2HJ4 - chains D and B of the 4 polymer chains in the assembly; structure by X-ray diffraction, 1.80 A resolution.

Chain D:
Name: Aromatic amine dehydrogenase; chain D, H
Organism: Alcaligenes faecalis
Notes: EC 1.4.99.4; fragment: AADH (Residues 48-182)
Reference sequence: P84887 (AAUA_ALCFA); residue numbers follow UniProt; this construct covers 48-182
Chain sequence (135 residues; numbered 48 to 182; the number before each row is that of its first residue):
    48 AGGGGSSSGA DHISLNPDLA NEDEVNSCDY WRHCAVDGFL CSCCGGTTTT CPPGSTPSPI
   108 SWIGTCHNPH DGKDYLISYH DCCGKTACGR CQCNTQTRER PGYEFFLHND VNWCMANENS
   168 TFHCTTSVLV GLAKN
Unresolved in the structure: 48-70, 180-182
Disulfide bonds: Cys-75/Cys-140, Cys-81/Cys-113, Cys-88/Cys-171, Cys-90/Cys-138, Cys-91/Cys-135, Cys-98/Cys-129, Cys-130/Cys-161
Glycans and other covalent adducts: covalent link Trp-109/Trp-160
Modified residues: Trp-109 (2-amino-3-(6,7-dioxo-6,7-dihydro-1H-indol-3-yl)-propionic acid; TRQ)
Ligand contacts:
  - P-nitro-benzylamine (PNZ), molecule 1: Asp-84, Trp-109, Asn-156, Asp-157, Val-158, Asn-159, Phe-169
  - P-nitro-benzylamine (PNZ), molecule 2: Asp-84, Gln-139, Asn-141
Swiss-Prot annotation at these positions:
  - active site: Trp-109 (Tryptophylquinone 6'-substrate hemiaminal intermediate), Asp-128 (Proton acceptor)
  - binding site (substrate): Asp-84, Asn-156 to Val-158
  - site: Thr-172 (Transition state stabilizer)
  - modified residue: Trp-109 (Tryptophylquinone)
  - cross-link: Trp-109 to Trp-160 (Tryptophan tryptophylquinone (Trp-Trp))

Chain B:
Name: Aromatic amine dehydrogenase; chain A, B
Organism: Alcaligenes faecalis
Notes: EC 1.4.99.4; fragment: AADH (Residues 73-433)
Reference sequence: P84888 (AAUB_ALCFA); residues 73-432 here correspond to UniProt positions 30-389 (UniProt number = residue number - 43)
Chain sequence (361 residues; numbered 73 to 433; the number before each row is that of its first residue):
    73 REVLTGGHSV SAPQENRIYV MDSVFMHLTE SRVHVYDYTN GKFLGMVPTA FNGHVQVSND
   133 GKKIYTMTTY HERITRGKRS DVVEVWDADK LTFEKEISLP PKRVQGLNYD GLFRQTTDGK
   193 FIVLQNASPA TSIGIVDVAK GDYVEDVTAA AGCWSVIPQP NRPRSFMTIC GDGGLLTINL
   253 GEDGKVASQS RSKQMFSVKD DPIFIAPALD KDKAHFVSYY GNVYSADFSG DEVKVDGPWS
   313 LLNDEDKAKN WVPGGYNLVG LHRASGRMYV FMHPDGKEGT HKFPAAEIWV MDTKTKQRVA
   373 RIPGRDALSM TIDQQRNLML TLDGGNVNVY DISQPEPKLL RTIEGAAEAS LQVQFHPVGG
   433 T
Unresolved in the structure: 431-433
Disulfide bonds: Cys-225/Cys-242
Ligand contacts:
  - P-nitro-benzylamine (PNZ), molecule 1: Phe-97, Leu-100, Phe-123, Asn-124, Gln-177, Gly-178, Leu-179
  - P-nitro-benzylamine (PNZ), molecule 2: Leu-179, Tyr-328, Leu-380, Asp-395, Gly-396, Ala-421, Ser-422, Leu-423

Interface between chain D and chain B:
Pairs across the interface - 62 pairs, chain D then chain B:
  Phe-86(D) / Phe-97(B)  hydrophobic
  Phe-86(D) / Met-98(B)  hydrophobic
  Ile-107(D) / Pro-201(B)  hydrophobic
  Gly-131(D) / Thr-147(B)
  Thr-133(D) / Thr-101(B)
  Thr-133(D) / Thr-147(B)
  Ala-134(D) / Phe-97(B)
  Ala-134(D) / Met-98(B)
  Gly-136(D) / Met-98(B)
  Gln-139(D) / Phe-97(B)
  Gln-139(D) / Met-98(B)  hydrogen bond
  Gln-143(D) / Gly-351(B)
  Gln-143(D) / His-353(B)
  Gln-143(D) / Lys-354(B)
  Thr-144(D) / Glu-350(B)
  Arg-145(D) / Glu-350(B)  hydrogen bond (backbone-side chain)
  Glu-146(D) / Tyr-291(B)  hydrogen bond (backbone-side chain)
  Glu-146(D) / His-353(B)  salt bridge
  Glu-146(D) / Lys-354(B)  salt bridge
  Arg-147(D) / Pro-274(B)
  Arg-147(D) / Tyr-291(B)
  Arg-147(D) / Glu-350(B)  salt bridge
  Pro-148(D) / Ile-275(B)
  Pro-148(D) / Ile-277(B)  hydrophobic
  Pro-148(D) / Tyr-291(B)
  Gly-149(D) / Trp-226(B)
  Tyr-150(D) / Trp-226(B)
  Tyr-150(D) / Ile-241(B)  hydrophobic
  Tyr-150(D) / Gly-243(B)
  Tyr-150(D) / Phe-268(B)
  Tyr-150(D) / Pro-274(B)
  Tyr-150(D) / Ile-275(B)  hydrogen bond (side chain-backbone)
  Tyr-150(D) / Ile-277(B)  hydrophobic
  Glu-151(D) / Val-270(B)
  Phe-152(D) / Ala-199(B)  hydrophobic
  Phe-152(D) / Pro-201(B)
  Phe-152(D) / Trp-226(B)  hydrophobic
  Asn-156(D) / Lys-354(B)  hydrogen bond
  Asp-157(D) / Gly-178(B)
  Asp-157(D) / Leu-179(B)  hydrogen bond (backbone-backbone)
  Asp-157(D) / Tyr-181(B)  hydrogen bond
  Asp-157(D) / Tyr-328(B)
  Asp-157(D) / Lys-354(B)  salt bridge
  Val-158(D) / Gln-177(B)
  Val-158(D) / Gly-178(B)
  Val-158(D) / Trp-226(B)  hydrophobic
  Asn-159(D) / Phe-123(B)
  Asn-159(D) / Gln-177(B)  hydrogen bond (backbone-backbone)
  Trp-160(D) / Pro-201(B)  hydrophobic
  Met-162(D) / Arg-151(B)  hydrogen bond (backbone-side chain)
  Met-162(D) / Gln-177(B)
  Met-162(D) / Ala-199(B)  hydrophobic
  Ala-163(D) / Ser-200(B)
  Asn-166(D) / His-143(B)
  Asn-166(D) / Ile-146(B)  hydrogen bond (side chain-backbone)
  Asn-166(D) / Thr-147(B)  hydrogen bond (side chain-backbone)
  Asn-166(D) / Arg-148(B)
  Ser-167(D) / Phe-123(B)
  Ser-167(D) / His-143(B)
  Ser-167(D) / Arg-151(B)
  Ser-167(D) / Gln-177(B)  hydrogen bond
  Thr-168(D) / Ile-146(B)  hydrogen bond (side chain-backbone)
Interface residues without a listed pair, chain D (33 interface residues in all): Asp-84, Lys-132, Asn-141, Phe-153, Glu-165, Phe-169
Interface residues without a listed pair, chain B (36 interface residues in all): Thr-141, Val-176, Thr-203, Gly-224, Cys-242, Tyr-292

In short:
33 residues of chain D face 36 of chain B across their interface; the contacts include 13 hydrogen bonds and 4
salt bridges. Polar contacts include Glu-146(D)/His-353(B), Glu-146(D)/Lys-354(B) and Arg-147(D)/Glu-350(B).
P-nitro-benzylamine is bound between chain D and chain B.
Chain D is Aromatic amine dehydrogenase; chain D, H and chain B is Aromatic amine dehydrogenase; chain A, B,
both from Alcaligenes faecalis; the structure, Crystal structure of Alcaligenes faecalis AADH complex with
p-nitrobenzylamine, was determined by X-ray diffraction together with 2HJB and 2Q7Q from the same study.
